PDB entry 8P0G | electron microscopy, 3.17 A resolution | chains A and V of the 5 polymer chains in the assembly

Chain A:
Name: Polymerase acidic protein
Organism: Thogotovirus thogotoense
UniProtKB: P27194 (PA_THOGV); residue numbers follow UniProt; this construct covers 1-622
Sequence (622 residues; each row starts with the number of its first residue):
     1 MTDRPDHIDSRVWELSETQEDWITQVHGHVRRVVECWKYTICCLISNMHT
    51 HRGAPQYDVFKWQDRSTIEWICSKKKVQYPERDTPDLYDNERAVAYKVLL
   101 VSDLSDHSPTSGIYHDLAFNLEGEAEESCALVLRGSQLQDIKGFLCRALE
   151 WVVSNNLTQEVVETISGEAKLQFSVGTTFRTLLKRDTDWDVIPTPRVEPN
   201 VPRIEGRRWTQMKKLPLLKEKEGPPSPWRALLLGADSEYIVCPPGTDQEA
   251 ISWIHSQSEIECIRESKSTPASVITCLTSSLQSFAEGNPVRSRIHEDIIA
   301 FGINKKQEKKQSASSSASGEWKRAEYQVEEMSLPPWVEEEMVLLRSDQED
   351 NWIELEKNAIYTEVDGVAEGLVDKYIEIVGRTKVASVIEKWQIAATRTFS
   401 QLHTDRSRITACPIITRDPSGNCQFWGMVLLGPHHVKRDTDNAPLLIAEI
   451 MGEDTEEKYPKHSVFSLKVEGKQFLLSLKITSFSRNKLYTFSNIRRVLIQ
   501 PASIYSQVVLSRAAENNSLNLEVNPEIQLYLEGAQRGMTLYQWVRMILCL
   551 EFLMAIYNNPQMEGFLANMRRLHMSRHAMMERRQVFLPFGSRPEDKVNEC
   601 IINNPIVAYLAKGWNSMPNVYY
Disordered / not traced: 1-169

Chain V:
Molecule: 5'RNA
Sequence (35 nucleotides; each row starts with the number of its first residue):
     1 AGAGAAAUCAAGGCCCCCGGCCUGUUUUUGCUAUU
Disordered / not traced: 15-35

Chain A / chain V interface:
Contacting residue pairs (45; chain A residue first):
  Arg229(A) with G4(V), phosphate contact; A5(V), base contact
  Ser268(A) with A1(V), hydrogen bond to the sugar; G2(V), hydrogen bond to the phosphate
  Ile299(A) with A1(V), base contact
  Phe301(A) with A10(V), sugar contact
  Gly302(A) with A1(V), base contact; A10(V), hydrogen bond to the sugar; A11(V), phosphate contact
  Asn304(A) with A11(V), hydrogen bond to the phosphate
  Lys305(A) with A1(V), base contact; A11(V), hydrogen bond to the phosphate
  Lys306(A) with C9(V), salt bridge to the phosphate; A10(V), salt bridge to the phosphate; A11(V), hydrogen bond to the phosphate
  Lys309(A) with A1(V), salt bridge to the phosphate; G2(V), base contact; A10(V), hydrogen bond to the base
  Tyr326(A) with A6(V), base contact; A7(V), hydrogen bond to the sugar
  Gln327(A) with A5(V), base contact
  Val328(A) with A5(V), sugar contact; A6(V), base contact
  His435(A) with A10(V), phosphate contact; A11(V), stacking on the base
  Lys437(A) with A11(V), hydrogen bond to the sugar; G12(V), hydrogen bond to the sugar
  Asp441(A) with C9(V), sugar contact
  Asn442(A) with A3(V), hydrogen bond to the base; C9(V), hydrogen bond to the sugar
  Lys461(A) with A3(V), salt bridge to the phosphate
  Lys479(A) with G2(V), phosphate contact; A3(V), salt bridge to the phosphate
  Ile480(A) with A1(V), base contact; G2(V), hydrogen bond to the sugar
  Thr481(A) with G2(V), sugar contact; A3(V), sugar contact
  Ser482(A) with G2(V), hydrogen bond to the base; A3(V), hydrogen bond to the sugar
  Lys487(A) with A3(V), sugar contact; G4(V), salt bridge to the phosphate
  Asn559(A) with A5(V), phosphate contact
  Pro560(A) with A5(V), phosphate contact
  Ile602(A) with A6(V), base contact
  Asn603(A) with A5(V), base contact
Other interface residues (no listed pair), chain A (32 interface residues in all): Lys267, Ala300, Ile303, Lys310, Ala324, Phe483

Overview:
32 residues of chain A and 11 residues of chain V are in contact, with 15 hydrogen bonds, 6 salt bridges and 1
aromatic stacking contact. Polar contacts include Lys309(A)-A10(V), Asn442(A)-A3(V) and Ser482(A)-G2(V).
Here chain A is Polymerase acidic protein (Thogotovirus thogotoense) and chain V is 5'RNA. Entry 8P0G (Thogoto
virus polymerase in Mode A conformation and bound to 35-mer loop promoter RNA) was determined by electron
microscopy.
